PDB entry 8UID | electron microscopy, 2.81 A resolution | chains A and B of the 4 polymer chains in the assembly

[Chain A]
Protein: Beta-galactosidase
Source organism: Desulfurococcus amylolyticus
UniProt: B8D3P7 (B8D3P7_DESA1); numbering as in UniProt (aligned over 2-739)
Amino-acid sequence (738 residues; row label = number of the first residue in the row):
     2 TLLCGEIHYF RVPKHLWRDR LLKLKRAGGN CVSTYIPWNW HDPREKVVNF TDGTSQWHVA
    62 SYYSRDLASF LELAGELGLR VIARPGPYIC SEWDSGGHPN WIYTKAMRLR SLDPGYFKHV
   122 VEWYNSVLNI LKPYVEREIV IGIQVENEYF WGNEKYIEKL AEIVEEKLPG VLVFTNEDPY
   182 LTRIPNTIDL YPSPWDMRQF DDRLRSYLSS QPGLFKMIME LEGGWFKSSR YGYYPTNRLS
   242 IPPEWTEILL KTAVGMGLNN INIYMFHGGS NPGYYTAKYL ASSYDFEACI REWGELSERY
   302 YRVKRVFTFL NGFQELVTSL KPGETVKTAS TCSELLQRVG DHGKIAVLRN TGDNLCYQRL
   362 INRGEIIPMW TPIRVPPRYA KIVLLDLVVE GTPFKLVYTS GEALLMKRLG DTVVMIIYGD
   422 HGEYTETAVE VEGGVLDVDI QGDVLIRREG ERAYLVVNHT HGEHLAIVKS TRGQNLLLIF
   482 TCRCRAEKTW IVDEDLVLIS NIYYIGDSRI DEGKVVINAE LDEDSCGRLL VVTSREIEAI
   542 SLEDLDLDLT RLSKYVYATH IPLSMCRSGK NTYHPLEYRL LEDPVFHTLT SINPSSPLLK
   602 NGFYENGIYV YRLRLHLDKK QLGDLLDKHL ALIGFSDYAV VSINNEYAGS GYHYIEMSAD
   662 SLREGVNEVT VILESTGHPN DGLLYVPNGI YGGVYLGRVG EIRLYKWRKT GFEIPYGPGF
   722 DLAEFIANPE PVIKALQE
Sequence notes: conflict Asp43 (Gly in B8D3P7), Asn50 (Asp in B8D3P7), Glu513 (Gly in B8D3P7), Leu600 (Glu in B8D3P7), Lys629 (Arg in B8D3P7), Pro716 (Ser in B8D3P7)

[Chain B]
Protein: Beta-galactosidase
Source organism: Desulfurococcus amylolyticus
UniProt: B8D3P7 (B8D3P7_DESA1); residues 746-972 here = UniProt positions 746-972
Amino-acid sequence (227 residues; row label = number of the first residue in the row):
   746 ETYSVDSPGL YITEFKVDDL SRHYVLDPGL EFYYNHYYRI LLFVNKVYVG PLIGPIDITR
   806 YLKPGVNEVA LLVEWGVVNP VIGVYQYKVD GEWFIQEGLH GLIEEWFRRS PRGETAEPPI
   866 LLGDKAGRVI WVNTVIPYEK EPTSSSPVKL EVDFWGCRIL VFVNGEFIGR ISDDSPEREL
   926 YVPETAVRRG LNNITLLAIV TSRSSGIRGL RLKETYVHER KEIVFKL
Sequence notes: conflict Asp751 (Gly in B8D3P7)

[Chain A / chain B interface]
Contacting residue pairs (344):
  Pro14(A) with Pro928(B), hydrophobic; Thr930(B)
  His16(A) with Glu929(B), salt bridge; Thr930(B)
  Leu17(A) with Tyr926(B)
  Asp20(A) with Ser889(B), hydrogen bond
  Arg21(A) with Tyr926(B)
  Trp58(A) with Leu847(B), hydrophobic; Phe852(B), hydrophobic; Phe912(B), hydrophobic
  His59(A) with Phe912(B)
  Ala61(A) with Glu911(B); Phe912(B)
  Ser62(A) with Glu911(B)
  Tyr63(A) with Glu911(B); Ile913(B); Pro928(B); Thr930(B); Ala931(B), hydrophobic
  Tyr89(A) with His781(B), hydrogen bond
  Cys91(A) with His781(B)
  Glu93(A) with Asn780(B)
  Trp152(A) with Arg784(B)
  Phe227(A) with Tyr779(B); Asn780(B)
  Lys228(A) with Pro921(B)
  Ser229(A) with Asn780(B); Pro921(B)
  Ser230(A) with Asp919(B); Ser920(B)
  Arg231(A) with Tyr778(B); Asp919(B), hydrogen bond (backbone-backbone)
  Tyr232(A) with Tyr778(B); Tyr779(B), hydrophobic; Asn780(B), hydrogen bond
  Gly233(A) with Pro921(B)
  Tyr234(A) with Pro921(B)
  Tyr235(A) with Pro921(B); Glu922(B)
  Gly274(A) with Phe912(B); Arg915(B)
  Tyr275(A) with Leu905(B); Arg915(B)
  Thr277(A) with Arg915(B)
  Ala278(A) with Asn780(B)
  Lys279(A) with Asn780(B)
  Tyr280(A) with Tyr778(B); Tyr779(B); Asn780(B)
  Leu281(A) with Asn780(B); Arg915(B)
  Ser283(A) with Gly914(B); Arg915(B), hydrogen bond (side chain-backbone)
  Glu293(A) with Tyr926(B)
  Trp294(A) with Pro892(B); Lys894(B); Tyr926(B), hydrophobic; Thr960(B)
  Gly295(A) with Tyr961(B)
  Glu296(A) with Tyr961(B), hydrogen bond (backbone-side chain)
  Tyr504(A) with Tyr961(B); His963(B)
  Arg510(A) with Glu967(B), salt bridge
  Gly514(A) with Leu972(B)
  Lys515(A) with Val969(B); Phe970(B)
  Val516(A) with Val969(B); Phe970(B), hydrogen bond (backbone-backbone)
  Val517(A) with Glu967(B); Ile968(B)
  Ile518(A) with Lys966(B); Glu967(B); Ile968(B), hydrogen bond (backbone-backbone); Phe970(B), hydrophobic
  Asn519(A) with Lys966(B)
  Ala520(A) with Glu964(B); Arg965(B); Lys966(B), hydrogen bond (backbone-backbone); Ile968(B), hydrophobic
  Glu521(A) with Ser890(B); His963(B), salt bridge; Glu964(B); Arg965(B), salt bridge
  Leu522(A) with His963(B); Glu964(B), hydrogen bond (backbone-backbone); Lys966(B)
  Asp523(A) with His963(B)
  Glu537(A) with Lys971(B); Leu972(B)
  Ile538(A) with Lys971(B); Leu972(B), hydrophobic
  Glu539(A) with Lys971(B), hydrogen bond (backbone-backbone); Leu972(B)
  Ala540(A) with Val969(B); Phe970(B); Lys971(B), hydrogen bond (backbone-backbone)
  Ile541(A) with Val969(B); Phe970(B), hydrophobic
  Ser542(A) with Ile968(B); Val969(B), hydrogen bond (backbone-backbone)
  Leu543(A) with Lys966(B); Glu967(B)
  Glu544(A) with Lys966(B); Glu967(B), hydrogen bond (side chain-backbone)
  Arg568(A) with Val962(B)
  Gly570(A) with Tyr961(B); Val962(B), hydrogen bond (backbone-backbone)
  Lys571(A) with Glu959(B); Thr960(B)
  Asn572(A) with Lys958(B); Glu959(B), hydrogen bond (backbone-backbone)
  Thr573(A) with Leu957(B); Lys958(B)
  Tyr574(A) with Ile881(B), hydrophobic; Pro882(B); Tyr883(B), hydrophobic; Glu884(B); Lys885(B); Arg956(B); Leu957(B), hydrogen bond (backbone-backbone); Glu959(B), hydrogen bond
  His575(A) with Pro882(B); Leu955(B); Arg956(B)
  Pro576(A) with Thr879(B); Val880(B); Ile881(B); Leu955(B)
  Leu577(A) with Val880(B), hydrogen bond (backbone-backbone); Pro882(B), hydrophobic
  Glu578(A) with Thr860(B), hydrogen bond; Asn878(B); Thr879(B); Val880(B)
  Tyr579(A) with Thr860(B); Ala861(B), hydrogen bond (backbone-backbone); Pro863(B), hydrophobic; Ile865(B), hydrophobic; Asn878(B); Thr879(B); Gly954(B); Leu955(B), hydrogen bond (side chain-backbone)
  Arg580(A) with Gly858(B), hydrogen bond (side chain-backbone); Glu859(B); Thr860(B), hydrogen bond; Trp876(B); Val877(B); Asn878(B), hydrogen bond (backbone-backbone)
  Leu581(A) with Gly858(B); Glu859(B), hydrogen bond (backbone-backbone); Ala861(B), hydrophobic; Ile865(B), hydrophobic; Trp876(B); Val877(B), hydrophobic
  Leu582(A) with Ser855(B); Pro856(B); Arg857(B); Ile875(B); Trp876(B), hydrogen bond (backbone-backbone)
  Glu583(A) with Trp851(B); Arg873(B), salt bridge; Val874(B)
  Asp584(A) with Leu844(B); His845(B); Gly846(B), hydrogen bond (side chain-backbone); Leu847(B); Trp851(B); Val874(B), hydrogen bond (backbone-backbone); Trp876(B), hydrogen bond
  Pro585(A) with His845(B); Trp851(B)
  Val586(A) with Gln841(B), hydrogen bond (backbone-side chain); Leu844(B); His845(B), hydrogen bond (backbone-backbone)
  Phe587(A) with Gln841(B); His845(B)
  His588(A) with Gln841(B), hydrogen bond (backbone-side chain); His845(B); Ile848(B); Glu849(B), salt bridge
  Thr589(A) with Ile840(B); Gln841(B)
  Leu590(A) with Phe839(B), hydrophobic; Ile840(B); Gln841(B)
  Thr591(A) with Phe839(B); Ile840(B), hydrogen bond (backbone-backbone)
  Ser592(A) with Trp838(B); Phe839(B)
  Ile593(A) with Trp838(B), hydrogen bond (backbone-backbone); Phe839(B); Ile840(B), hydrophobic
  Pro595(A) with Gly836(B); Trp838(B), hydrophobic
  Ser596(A) with Trp838(B)
  Phe604(A) with Ile840(B), hydrophobic; Glu842(B)
  Glu606(A) with Glu842(B)
  Ile609(A) with Glu842(B); Gly843(B), hydrogen bond (backbone-backbone); Leu844(B), hydrophobic; Leu905(B), hydrophobic
  Tyr610(A) with Gln841(B); Glu842(B)
  Val611(A) with Ile840(B); Gln841(B), hydrogen bond (backbone-backbone); Gly843(B)
  Tyr612(A) with Trp838(B), hydrophobic; Phe839(B); Ile840(B), hydrophobic
  Arg613(A) with Trp838(B); Phe839(B), hydrogen bond (backbone-backbone)
  Leu614(A) with Glu837(B); Trp838(B), hydrophobic
  Arg615(A) with Gly836(B); Glu837(B), hydrogen bond (backbone-backbone); Phe839(B)
  Leu616(A) with Val834(B), hydrophobic; Asp835(B)
  His617(A) with Asp835(B), hydrogen bond (backbone-backbone); Gly836(B); Glu837(B), salt bridge
  Lys621(A) with Tyr832(B), hydrogen bond (backbone-side chain)
  Gly624(A) with Gln831(B), hydrogen bond (backbone-side chain); Tyr832(B)
  Leu626(A) with Gln831(B)
  Ala632(A) with Tyr830(B), hydrophobic
  Ile634(A) with Val770(B), hydrophobic; Pro800(B), hydrophobic; Tyr830(B)
  Gly635(A) with Pro800(B)
  Tyr639(A) with Arg903(B); Thr946(B)
  Val641(A) with Gly872(B); Ile944(B), hydrophobic; Val945(B); Thr946(B)
  Tyr648(A) with Ala871(B); Gly872(B); Thr946(B), hydrogen bond (side chain-backbone); Ser947(B)
  Ser651(A) with Thr946(B), hydrogen bond (side chain-backbone)
  Tyr653(A) with Arg903(B), hydrogen bond; Asp919(B), hydrogen bond
  His654(A) with Tyr778(B); Pro800(B)
  Tyr655(A) with Asp772(B); Tyr830(B), hydrogen bond
  Glu657(A) with Tyr830(B), hydrogen bond
  Ile673(A) with Gly872(B); Ile944(B), hydrophobic
  Glu675(A) with Arg903(B), salt bridge
  Thr677(A) with Arg915(B), hydrogen bond (backbone-side chain)
  Pro680(A) with Asn780(B); Tyr782(B), hydrophobic
  Asn681(A) with Asn780(B), hydrogen bond (backbone-backbone); His781(B)
  Asp682(A) with His781(B); Tyr782(B), hydrogen bond (side chain-backbone)
  Leu684(A) with Arg784(B)
  Leu685(A) with Tyr783(B); Pro796(B), hydrophobic
  Tyr686(A) with Ile798(B)
  Val687(A) with Tyr782(B), hydrophobic; Ile798(B)
  Pro688(A) with Ile798(B)
  Ile691(A) with Trp838(B), hydrophobic
  Tyr692(A) with Ile798(B), hydrophobic; Gly799(B); Pro800(B)
  Gly693(A) with Trp838(B)
  Val695(A) with Lys833(B); Val834(B), hydrogen bond (backbone-backbone)
  Tyr696(A) with Val770(B), hydrophobic; Asp802(B); Tyr830(B), hydrophobic; Tyr832(B); Lys833(B)
  Leu697(A) with Tyr830(B); Gln831(B), hydrogen bond (backbone-backbone); Tyr832(B), hydrogen bond (backbone-backbone); Val834(B), hydrophobic
  Gly698(A) with Tyr830(B)
  Arg699(A) with Gly828(B); Val829(B); Tyr830(B), hydrogen bond
  Val700(A) with Arg767(B); Val829(B), hydrogen bond (backbone-backbone); Tyr830(B); Gln831(B)
  Gly701(A) with Gly828(B); Val829(B), hydrogen bond (backbone-backbone)
  Glu702(A) with Val826(B); Ile827(B)
  Ile703(A) with Val826(B); Ile827(B), hydrogen bond (backbone-backbone); Val829(B), hydrophobic
  Leu705(A) with Pro825(B), hydrogen bond (backbone-backbone); Ile827(B), hydrophobic
  Tyr706(A) with Thr747(B); Tyr748(B)
  Lys707(A) with Ile757(B); Thr758(B), hydrogen bond (backbone-side chain)
  Trp708(A) with Glu746(B), hydrogen bond (backbone-backbone); Thr747(B), hydrogen bond (backbone-backbone); Val750(B); Tyr756(B), hydrophobic; Ile757(B); Thr758(B); Val814(B); Leu816(B), hydrophobic; Pro825(B), hydrophobic
  Arg709(A) with Glu746(B); Leu755(B); Tyr756(B); Ile757(B), hydrogen bond (backbone-backbone); Glu813(B), salt bridge
  Lys710(A) with Glu746(B), hydrogen bond (backbone-side chain); Pro753(B); Leu755(B); Tyr756(B)
  Thr711(A) with Leu755(B), hydrogen bond (backbone-backbone)
  Phe713(A) with Leu755(B), hydrophobic; Leu817(B), hydrophobic
  Ile715(A) with Glu819(B)
  Tyr717(A) with Arg784(B), hydrogen bond; Glu819(B), hydrogen bond
  Leu723(A) with Arg784(B); Glu819(B)
  Phe726(A) with Leu817(B), hydrophobic; Glu819(B)
  Ile727(A) with Tyr793(B), hydrogen bond (backbone-side chain)
  Ala728(A) with Tyr793(B)
  Pro730(A) with Leu786(B), hydrophobic; Phe788(B), hydrophobic; Tyr793(B), hydrophobic
  Pro732(A) with Leu755(B), hydrophobic; Phe788(B), hydrophobic; Leu817(B), hydrophobic
  Val733(A) with Phe788(B), hydrophobic; Lys791(B)
  Ala736(A) with Lys791(B)
  Leu737(A) with Lys791(B)
  Glu739(A) with Ile757(B)
Also at the interface, not in a pair above, chain A (167 interface residues in all): Trp226, Ala282, Leu499, Ile503, Asp512, Val532, Arg536, Ile562, Met566, Asn594, Leu618, Asp625, Leu631, Gly694, Arg704, Gly712, Lys735
Also at the interface, not in a pair above, chain B (141 interface residues in all): Gly754, Glu759, Phe760, Lys761, His768, Tyr769, Leu771, Leu775, Leu797, Phe907, Ser917, Leu925, Leu936, Arg948

[In short]
167 residues of chain A and 141 residues of chain B are in contact, with 68 hydrogen bonds and 9 salt bridges.
Polar pairs include His16(A)-Glu929(B), Arg510(A)-Glu967(B) and Glu521(A)-His963(B).
Here chain A is Beta-galactosidase and chain B is Beta-galactosidase, both from Desulfurococcus amylolyticus.
Entry 8UID (Archaeal highly thermostable GH35 family beta-galactosidase from Desulfurococcus amyloliticus) was
determined by electron microscopy.
